Entry 4RAQ (X-ray diffraction, 2.53 A resolution); this record covers chains A and C of the 4 polymer chains in the assembly.

Chain A (and C):
Molecule: Hypoxanthine-guanine phosphoribosyltransferase
Source organism: Homo sapiens
Notes: EC 2.4.2.8; chain C of this document is another copy of the same molecule, construct and numbering; everything in this record applies to it too
UniProt: P00492 (HPRT_HUMAN); residues 1-217 here correspond to UniProt positions 2-218 (UniProt number = residue number + 1)
Chain sequence (217 residues; row label = number of the first residue in the row):
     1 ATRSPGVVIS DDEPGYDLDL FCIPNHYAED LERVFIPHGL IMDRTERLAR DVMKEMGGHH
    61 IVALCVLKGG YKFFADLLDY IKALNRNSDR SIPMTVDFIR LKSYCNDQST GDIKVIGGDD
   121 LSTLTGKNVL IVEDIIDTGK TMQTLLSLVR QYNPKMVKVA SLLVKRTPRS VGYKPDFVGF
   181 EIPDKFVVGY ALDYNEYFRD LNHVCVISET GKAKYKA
Unresolved in the structure: 1-3, 104-119 (chain C: 1-4, 102-115, 170)
Bound ions: Mg2+ site 1: Asp134 (together with 3L8); Mg2+ site 2: Asp193 (together with 3L8)
Ligand contacts: 3L8 ([(2-{[2-(6-oxo-1,6-dihydro-9H-purin-9-yl)ethyl](2-phosphonoethyl)amino}ethoxy)methyl]phosphonic acid): Leu67, Lys68, Gly69, Arg100, Asp134, Ile135, Ile136, Asp137, Thr138, Gly139, Lys140, Thr141, Lys165, Lys185, Phe186, Val187, Leu192, Asp193, Arg199
Swiss-Prot annotation at these positions:
  - active site: Asp137 (Proton acceptor)
  - binding site (GMP): Lys68, Glu133 to Thr141, Lys165, Lys185 to Val187, Asp193
  - binding site (Mg(2+)): Asp193
  - modified residue: Ala1 (N-acetylalanine), Lys102 (N6-acetyllysine), Thr141 (Phosphothreonine)
  - cross-link: Lys114 (Glycyl lysine isopeptide (Lys-Gly) (interchain with G-Cter in SUMO1))

How chain A and chain C interact:
Contacting residue pairs - 48 pairs, chain A then chain C:
  Cys22(A) - Arg86(C)
  Ile23(A) - Arg86(C)
  Pro24(A) - Asn85(C)
  Pro24(A) - Arg86(C)
  Asn25(A) - Asn85(C)  hydrogen bond (backbone-backbone)
  Asn25(A) - Ser91(C)  hydrogen bond (backbone-side chain)
  His26(A) - Asn85(C)
  His26(A) - Ser91(C)  hydrogen bond
  His26(A) - Ile92(C)
  His26(A) - Pro93(C)
  His60(A) - Tyr197(C)
  Lys68(A) - Val96(C)  hydrogen bond (side chain-backbone)
  Lys68(A) - Asp97(C)  salt bridge
  Lys68(A) - Phe98(C)
  Tyr71(A) - Phe98(C)  hydrophobic
  Lys72(A) - Asp79(C)  salt bridge
  Phe74(A) - Tyr71(C)  hydrophobic
  Asp79(A) - Lys72(C)  salt bridge
  Lys82(A) - Lys72(C)
  Lys82(A) - Asp200(C)
  Asn85(A) - Pro24(C)
  Asn85(A) - Asn25(C)
  Arg86(A) - Cys22(C)
  Arg86(A) - Ile23(C)
  Arg86(A) - Pro24(C)
  Arg86(A) - Asn202(C)
  Asp89(A) - Asn25(C)
  Arg90(A) - Asn25(C)  hydrogen bond
  Ser91(A) - Pro24(C)
  Ser91(A) - Asn25(C)  hydrogen bond (side chain-backbone)
  Ser91(A) - His26(C)  hydrogen bond
  Ile92(A) - His26(C)
  Pro93(A) - His26(C)
  Pro93(A) - Asp200(C)
  Met94(A) - Asp200(C)  hydrogen bond (backbone-side chain)
  Thr95(A) - Glu196(C)
  Val96(A) - Lys68(C)  hydrogen bond (backbone-side chain)
  Val96(A) - Arg199(C)
  Asp97(A) - Lys68(C)  salt bridge
  Phe98(A) - Lys68(C)
  Phe98(A) - Tyr71(C)  hydrophobic
  Glu196(A) - Thr95(C)
  Arg199(A) - Val96(C)
  Asp200(A) - Lys82(C)
  Asp200(A) - Pro93(C)
  Asp200(A) - Met94(C)  hydrogen bond (side chain-backbone)
  Asn202(A) - Lys82(C)
  Asn202(A) - Arg86(C)
Interface residues without a listed pair, chain A (35 interface residues in all): Leu67, Ala75, Leu78, Asn87, Ser88, Tyr197, Leu201
Interface residues without a listed pair, chain C (33 interface residues in all): Tyr27, His60, Leu67, Phe74, Ala75, Leu78, Asn87, Leu201

In short:
35 residues of chain A face 33 of chain C across their interface; the contacts include 10 hydrogen bonds and 4
salt bridges. Polar contacts include Lys68(A)-Asp97(C), Lys72(A)-Asp79(C) and Asn25(A)-Ser91(C). Bound to
chain A: compound 3L8.
Chain A and chain C are both Hypoxanthine-guanine phosphoribosyltransferase (Homo sapiens); the structure,
Aza-acyclic nucleoside phosphonates containing a second phosphonate group as inhibitors of the human,
Plasmodium falciparum and ..., was determined by X-ray diffraction, deposited together with 4RAB, 4RAC, 4RAD,
4RAN and 4RAO.
